PDB entry 3SNI | X-ray diffraction, 1.90 A resolution | chain A

== Chain A ==
Protein: cAMP and cAMP-inhibited cGMP 3', 5'-cyclic phosphodiesterase 10A
Organism: Homo sapiens
Notes: EC 3.1.4.17, 3.1.4.35; fragment: Catalytic Domain
Reference sequence: Q9Y233 (PDE10_HUMAN); residues 439-779 here = UniProt positions 439-779
Sequence (345 residues; row label = number of the first residue in the row):
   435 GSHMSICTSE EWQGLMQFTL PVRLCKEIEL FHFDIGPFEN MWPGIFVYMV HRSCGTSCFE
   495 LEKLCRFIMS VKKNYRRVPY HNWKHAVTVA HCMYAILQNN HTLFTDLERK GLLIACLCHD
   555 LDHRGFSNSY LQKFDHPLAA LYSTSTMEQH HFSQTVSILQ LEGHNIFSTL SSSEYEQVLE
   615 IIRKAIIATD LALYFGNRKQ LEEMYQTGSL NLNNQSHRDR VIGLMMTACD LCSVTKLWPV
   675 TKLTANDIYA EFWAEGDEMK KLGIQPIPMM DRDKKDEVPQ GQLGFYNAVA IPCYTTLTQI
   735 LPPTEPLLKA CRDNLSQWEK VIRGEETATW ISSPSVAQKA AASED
Unresolved in the structure: 435-437, 760-779
Construct notes: expression tag (435-438)
Ion coordination: Zn2+: His519, His553, Asp554, Asp664; Mg2+ near Asp554 (its only coordinating residue here)
Residues lining bound ligands: 546 (2-methoxy-6,7-dimethyl-9-(4-methylpyridin-3-yl)imidazo[1,5-a]pyrido[3,2-e]pyrazine): Tyr514, His515, Leu625, Asp664, Leu665, Ser667, Val668, Ile682, Tyr683, Phe686, Met703, Gln716, Phe719

== Overview ==
Bound to chain A: compound 546. The Zn2+ site is built by His519, His553, Asp554 and Asp664.
Chain A is cAMP and cAMP-inhibited cGMP 3', 5'-cyclic phosphodiesterase 10A (Homo sapiens); the structure,
Highly Potent, Selective, and Orally Active Phosphodiestarase 10A Inhibitors, was determined by X-ray
diffraction, deposited together with 3SN7 and 3SNL.
